PDB entry 7BEF | electron microscopy, 4.50 A resolution (low resolution: residue-level contacts below are approximate; hydrogen-bond / salt-bridge calls are withheld) | chains G and N of the 9 polymer chains in the assembly

Chain G:
Molecule: Transcriptional activator RamA
Organism: Klebsiella pneumoniae
Reference sequence: Q48413 (RAMA_KLEPN); residues 1-113 here = UniProt positions 1-113
Chain sequence (130 residues; each row starts with the number of its first residue; numbers below 1 keep their minus sign (Met-16 is residue -16)):
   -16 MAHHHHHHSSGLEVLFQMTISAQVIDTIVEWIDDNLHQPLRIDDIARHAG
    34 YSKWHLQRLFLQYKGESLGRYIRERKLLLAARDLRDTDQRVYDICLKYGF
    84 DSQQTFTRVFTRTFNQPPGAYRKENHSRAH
Unresolved in the structure: -16 to 1, 108-113
Sequence notes: initiating methionine (-16); expression tag (-15 to 0)
Curated features (UniProtKB/Swiss-Prot):
  - DNA-binding region (H-T-H motif): Asp26 to Lys47, Val74 to Phe97
Reported in the primary citation:
  - mutagenesis - H31D: decreased growth in response to antibiotics
  - mutagenesis - Y75R/D76R/D84R: decreased growth

Chain N:
Molecule: pmicF promoter non-template DNA
Organism: Klebsiella pneumoniae
Sequence (73 nucleotides; row label = number of the first residue in the row; numbers below 1 keep their minus sign (DT-57 is residue -57)):
   -57 TCAGGTATAGCACTGAATGACAAAACAAAATGGTCGCCTGCGACTAGAAT
    -7 ACACTGTGCTATCATCATTAACT

Interface between chain G and chain N:
Residue-residue contacts (21; chain G residue first):
  Ser4(G) - DT-50(N)
  Ser35(G) - DA-49(N)
  Ser35(G) - DG-48(N)
  Lys36(G) - DG-48(N)
  Trp37(G) - DA-49(N)
  Trp37(G) - DG-48(N)
  Trp37(G) - DC-47(N)
  His38(G) - DA-49(N)
  Arg41(G) - DT-50(N)
  Arg41(G) - DA-49(N)
  Arg53(G) - DA-41(N)
  Ser85(G) - DG-39(N)
  Gln87(G) - DA-38(N)
  Gln87(G) - DC-37(N)
  Gln87(G) - DA-36(N)
  Thr88(G) - DT-40(N)
  Thr88(G) - DG-39(N)
  Arg91(G) - DG-39(N)
  Arg91(G) - DA-38(N)
  Arg95(G) - DA-41(N)
  Arg95(G) - DT-40(N)
Also at the interface, not in a pair above, chain G (15 interface residues in all): Arg24, Asp84, Val92
Also at the interface, not in a pair above, chain N (11 interface residues in all): DA-42

In short:
15 residues of chain G face 11 of chain N across their interface. From the paper: H31D of chain G reduces
growth in response to antibiotics; Y75R/D76R/D84R of chain G reduce growth.
Chain G is Transcriptional activator RamA and chain N is pmicF promoter non-template DNA, both from Klebsiella
pneumoniae; the structure, Structures of class II bacterial transcription complexes, was determined by
electron microscopy (same publication as 7BEG).
